8C38 - chains D and I of the 3 polymer chains in the assembly; structure by electron microscopy, 1.64 A resolution.

[Chain D (and I)]
Protein: Capsid protein
From: Cowpea chlorotic mottle virus
Notes: chain I of this document is another copy of the same molecule, construct and numbering; everything in this record applies to it too
UniProtKB: P03601 (CAPSD_CCMV); residue numbers follow UniProt; this construct covers 1-190
Chain sequence (190 residues; row label = number of the first residue in the row):
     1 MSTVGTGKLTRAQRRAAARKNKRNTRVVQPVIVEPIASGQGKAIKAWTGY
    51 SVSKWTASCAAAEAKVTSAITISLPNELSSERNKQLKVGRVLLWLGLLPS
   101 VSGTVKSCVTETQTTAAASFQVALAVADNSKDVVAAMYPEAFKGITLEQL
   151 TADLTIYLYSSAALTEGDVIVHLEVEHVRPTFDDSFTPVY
Not modelled in the structure: 1-40 (chain I: 1-25)
Swiss-Prot annotation at these positions:
  - modified residue: S2 (N-acetylserine)

[Chain D / chain I interface]
Pairs across the interface (14):
  S80(D) with E111(I)
  E81(D) with E111(I), hydrogen bond (backbone-side chain); A141(I); I145(I); D153(I)
  R82(D) with E140(I), salt bridge; A141(I); K143(I)
  Q85(D) with I145(I); Q149(I), hydrogen bond
  E148(D) with Q149(I), hydrogen bond; D153(I)
  F182(D) with L124(I), hydrophobic; E140(I)
Other interface residues (no listed pair), chain D (7 interface residues in all): T187
Other interface residues (no listed pair), chain I (10 interface residues in all): F142, L154

[Summary]
Chain D and chain I form an interface of 7 and 10 residues respectively; the contacts include 3 hydrogen bonds
and 1 salt bridge. Among the polar pairs are R82(D)-E140(I), E81(D)-E111(I) and Q85(D)-Q149(I).
Chain D and chain I are both Capsid protein (Cowpea chlorotic mottle virus); the structure, Contracted cowpea
chlorotic mottle virus, was determined by electron microscopy together with 8CPY from the same study.
